PDB entry 5VHJ | electron microscopy, 8.50 A resolution (very low resolution: no residue pairs are listed; an interface is given only as per-side residue counts) | chains G and D of the 8 polymer chains in the assembly

== Chain G ==
Molecule: 26S proteasome non-ATPase regulatory subunit 10
Organism: Homo sapiens
UniProtKB: O75832 (PSD10_HUMAN); residue numbers follow UniProt; this construct covers 4-226
Chain sequence (223 residues; numbered 4 to 226; the number before each row is that of its first residue):
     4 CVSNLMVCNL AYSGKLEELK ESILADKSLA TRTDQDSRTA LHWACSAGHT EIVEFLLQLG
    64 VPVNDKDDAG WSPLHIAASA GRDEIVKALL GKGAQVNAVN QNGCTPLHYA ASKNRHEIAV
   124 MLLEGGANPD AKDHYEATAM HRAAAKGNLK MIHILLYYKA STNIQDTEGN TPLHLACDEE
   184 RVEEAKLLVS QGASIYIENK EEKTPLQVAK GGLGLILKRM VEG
Unresolved in the structure: 4-7, 214-226
Curated features (UniProtKB/Swiss-Prot):
  - mutagenesis: Glu182 (E182A: Abolishes interaction with RB1)

== Chain D ==
Molecule: 26S proteasome regulatory subunit 6B
Organism: Homo sapiens
UniProtKB: P43686 (PRS6B_HUMAN), isoform P43686-2; residues 145-406 here correspond to UniProt positions 114-375 (UniProt number = residue number - 31)
Chain sequence (262 residues; numbered 145 to 406; the number before each row is that of its first residue):
   145 PEADSSIMML TSDQKPDVMY ADIGGMDIQK QEVREAVELP LTHFELYKQI GIDPPRGVLM
   205 YGPPGCGKTM LAKAVAHHTT AAFIRVVGSE FVQKYLGEGP RMVRDVFRLA KENAPAIIFI
   265 DEIDAIATKR FDAQTGADRE VQRILLELLN QMDGFDQNVN VKVIMATNRA DTLDPALLRP
   325 GRLDRKIEFP LPDRRQKRLI FSTITSKMNL SEEVDLEDYV ARPDKISGAD INSICQESGM
   385 LAVRENRYIV LAKDFEKAYK TV
Unresolved in the structure: 145-170

== Interface between chain G and chain D ==
At this resolution (8 A) residue pairs are not listed: 36 residues of chain G and 23 of chain D lie at the interface.

== In short ==
36 residues of chain G and 23 residues of chain D are in contact. From UniProt: one mutagenesis site on chain
G.
Chain G is 26S proteasome non-ATPase regulatory subunit 10 and chain D is 26S proteasome regulatory subunit
6B, both from Homo sapiens; the structure, Conformational Landscape of the p28-Bound Human Proteasome
Regulatory Particle, was determined by electron microscopy together with 5VGZ, 5VHF, 5VHH, 5VHI, 5VHM, 5VHN
and 5 further entries from the same study.
